PDB entry 5VYA | electron microscopy, 4.00 A resolution | chains D and P of the 7 polymer chains in the assembly

[Chain D]
Protein: Heat shock protein 104
From: Saccharomyces cerevisiae (strain ATCC 204508 / S288c)
UniProtKB: P31539 (HS104_YEAST); residues 1-908 here = UniProt positions 1-908
Amino-acid sequence (908 residues; numbered 1 to 908; the number before each row is that of its first residue):
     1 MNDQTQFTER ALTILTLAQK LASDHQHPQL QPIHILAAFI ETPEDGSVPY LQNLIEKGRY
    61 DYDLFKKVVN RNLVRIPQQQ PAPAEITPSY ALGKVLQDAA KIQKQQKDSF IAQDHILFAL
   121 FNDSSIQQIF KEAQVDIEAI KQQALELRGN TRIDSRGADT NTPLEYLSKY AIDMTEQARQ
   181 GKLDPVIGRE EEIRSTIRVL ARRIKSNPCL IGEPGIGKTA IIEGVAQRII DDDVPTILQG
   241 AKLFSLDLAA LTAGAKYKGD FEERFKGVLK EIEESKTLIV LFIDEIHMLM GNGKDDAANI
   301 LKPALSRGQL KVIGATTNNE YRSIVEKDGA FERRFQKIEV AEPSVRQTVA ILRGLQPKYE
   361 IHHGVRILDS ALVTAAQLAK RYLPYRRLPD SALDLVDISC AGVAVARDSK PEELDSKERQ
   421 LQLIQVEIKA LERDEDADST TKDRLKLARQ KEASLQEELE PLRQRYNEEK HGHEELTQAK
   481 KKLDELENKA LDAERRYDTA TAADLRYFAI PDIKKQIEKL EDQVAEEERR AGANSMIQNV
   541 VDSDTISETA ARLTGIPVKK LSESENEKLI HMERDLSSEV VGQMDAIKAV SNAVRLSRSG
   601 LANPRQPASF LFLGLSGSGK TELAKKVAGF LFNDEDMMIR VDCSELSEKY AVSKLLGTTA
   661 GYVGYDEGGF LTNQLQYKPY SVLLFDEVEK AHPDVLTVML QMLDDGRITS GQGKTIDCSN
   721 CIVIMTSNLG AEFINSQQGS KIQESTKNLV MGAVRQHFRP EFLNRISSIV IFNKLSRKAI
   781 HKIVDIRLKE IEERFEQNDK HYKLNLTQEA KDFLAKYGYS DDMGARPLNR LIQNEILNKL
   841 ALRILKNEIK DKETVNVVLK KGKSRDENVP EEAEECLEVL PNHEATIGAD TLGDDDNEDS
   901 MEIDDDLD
Unresolved in the structure: 1-164, 411-537, 860-873, 885-908
Disulfide bonds: Cys-718/Cys-721
Covalently attached groups: covalent link Glu-213/Arg-387
Ligand contacts:
  - ATP-gamma-S (AGS; phosphothiophosphoric acid-adenylate ester), molecule 1: Asp-184, Pro-185, Val-186, Ile-187, Arg-189, Pro-214, Gly-215, Ile-216, Gly-217, Lys-218, Thr-219, Ala-220, Ile-351, Leu-355, Pro-389, Leu-393
  - ATP-gamma-S (AGS), molecule 2: Lys-302, Arg-307, Ala-330, Arg-333, Arg-334
  - ATP-gamma-S (AGS), molecule 3: Glu-579, Val-580, Val-581, Gln-583, Leu-615, Ser-616, Gly-617, Ser-618, Gly-619, Lys-620, Thr-621, Glu-622, Asn-728, Leu-775, Ile-783, Arg-787, Glu-790, Ala-825, Arg-826
UniProt features mapped onto this chain:
  - region: Asp-905 to Asp-908 (Interaction surface for TPR repeats)
  - motif: Asn-773 to Lys-789 (Nuclear localization signal)
  - binding site (ATP): Gly-212 to Thr-219, Gly-614 to Thr-621
  - modified residue: Met-1 (N-acetylmethionine), Ser-206 (Phosphoserine), Ser-306 (Phosphoserine), Thr-499 (Phosphothreonine), Ser-535 (Phosphoserine)
  - cross-link (Glycyl lysine isopeptide (Lys-Gly)): Lys-442 (interchain with G-Cter in ubiquitin), Lys-620 (interchain with G-Cter in ubiquitin)
From the paper describing this entry:
  - binding site for Alpha-S1-casein (chain P): Tyr-257, Tyr-662
  - binding site for ATP-gamma-S: Arg-334, Arg-765
  - mutagenesis - N728A (Kd 33nM): increased binding to ATP
  - mutagenesis - T317A (Kd > 2muM): unchanged binding to ATP
  - mutagenesis - T317A (Kd 1.4muM): decreased binding to ATPgammaS
  - mutagenesis - N728A (Kd 16-20nM): unchanged binding to ATPgammaS
  - mutagenesis - T317A (Kd 1.4muM): decreased binding to ATP-gamma-S
  - mutagenesis - N728A (Kd 16-20nM): unchanged binding to ATP-gamma-S

[Chain P]
Protein: Alpha-S1-casein
From: Bos taurus
Amino-acid sequence (28 residues; numbered 1 to 28; the number before each row is that of its first residue; X marks 28 residues of unknown identity (built as UNK)):
     1 XXXXXXXXXX XXXXXXXXXX XXXXXXXX

[Interface between chain D and chain P]
Chain D side of the interface, 8 residues: Ala-255, Lys-256, Tyr-257, Lys-258, Lys-649, Gly-661, Tyr-662, Val-663

[Overview]
No residue of chain D is in contact with chain P. Ligands of chain D: 3 copies of ATP-gamma-S. From UniProt:
16 ATP-binding residues on chain D. From the paper: a binding site for Alpha-S1-casein (chain P) at Tyr-257(D)
and Tyr-662(D); N728A of chain D increases binding to ATP.
Here chain D is Heat shock protein 104 (Saccharomyces cerevisiae (strain ATCC 204508 / S288c)) and chain P is
Alpha-S1-casein (Bos taurus). Entry 5VYA (S. cerevisiae Hsp104:casein complex, Extended Conformation) was
determined by electron microscopy together with 5VY9, 5VJH and 5VY8 from the same study.
